Entry 7E93 (electron microscopy, 6.54 A resolution (low resolution: residue-level contacts below are approximate; hydrogen-bond / salt-bridge calls are withheld)); this record covers chains H and J of the 22 polymer chains in the assembly.

== Chain H ==
Name: Trafficking protein particle complex subunit 20
Organism: Saccharomyces cerevisiae (strain ATCC 204508 / S288c)
UniProtKB: P38334 (TRS20_YEAST); residues 1-175 here = UniProt positions 1-175
Chain sequence (175 residues; numbered 1 to 175; the number before each row is that of its first residue):
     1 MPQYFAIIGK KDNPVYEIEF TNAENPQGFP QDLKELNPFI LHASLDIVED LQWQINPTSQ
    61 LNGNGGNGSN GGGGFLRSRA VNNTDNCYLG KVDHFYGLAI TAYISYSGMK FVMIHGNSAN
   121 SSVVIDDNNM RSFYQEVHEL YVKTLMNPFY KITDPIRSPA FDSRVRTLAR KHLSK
Unresolved in the structure: 1, 58-83, 174-175

== Chain J ==
Name: Trafficking protein particle complex II-specific subunit 120
Organism: Saccharomyces cerevisiae (strain ATCC 204508 / S288c)
UniProtKB: Q04183 (TR120_YEAST); residue numbers follow UniProt; this construct covers 1-1289
Chain sequence (1289 residues; each row starts with the number of its first residue):
     1 MNILKHFPSY VGPSKIRTLV IPIGHWTRKE FNNAVQKLSE FNEIHLSDVT PIDSPIFTPQ
    61 GFPHGKLFFD FLTIDHDDAL ELFLYDFEPF RKTFVIIGLV NDYSDPLTNL NFMKEKYPTL
   121 ISPNLVYASS TPTKELEQTI DTMENVFASS PDMQKNIETI MCDIARNFLT ALNSYYSSYK
   181 HVTLRSPGAI GGNAVLKTTL IRQNSYTSSS SSTPMSAVQS SVSSSSKAGS VTTASKRLSS
   241 FEMTTNSLKR SASLKLATTL STSENRSQQK SLGRQMKILG NFQLLAGRYV DALNSFVDAI
   301 TTLYKVRDYL WLGSALDGIS ICFLLLSYLG LSYQIPQIVS LICPVEKLNF ESSSTGISPV
   361 DSNSKATAST TASSTPRNSI SIAAMQSPRN SIMSLSAPAL NIDVENINLP LLIKCISDKV
   421 LYYYDLSLMH NSEYAPQVVY CEFLLKTLTF MTSCYKSSEF SKDVLDNIVK NQHRALSDIP
   481 NSPMFPRFEV YFYSNKLFEL QLKEMQVEAQ IKIYSTMAEV YRLLGYKRKQ LFVLRLLMVA
   541 LLATPNKIAW HPDYRTLIDT IIELLNINES EAKINVDDPS QSTWLILQKK ILQLCIKVSR
   601 KINDFEYVAK FSSILITKYT HLLNQSEQDA LFKEYIQPSI TNESITSYWD PFILREVVIN
   661 RILDSDPTSN EIPLESDVSS LESLENRQKT QDINPQEVFN PFKRVQPTSF VSNNSTKVPI
   721 LVFLVGDKAE FTCRVQNPFK FDFTINDIQL DEEISEFCEI DRKAVSYSGP YNVKAESIRS
   781 ITLPLIIKKP TYKKIYEISC LKISILKLPL QKFDIINDSR RSNPVEEEAE YSKCIYGKLK
   841 IKILPEQPQL ELLSTSKMTR NSWMMLDGTK TDFHITVRNK SLSCAINHIK IIPMNNIEQM
   901 LKPDYWKKMP PDDLYIMEKQ LDWLSKSCVR IIKLPTVIKP NETITFDLEL DNTAVPFNFT
   961 GFDLLIEYGM SATDESCIYL KKLSIPYEVT LRRTIEVPSM DIIPLNELFS SQVENVDWIE
  1021 YVMSKIRAES NLHSRDFILL LLDFRNSWID GIKLNVQFED FTSNEYHVEA SHTSRIIVPI
  1081 KKIDYKKYNF ENTPIPRIFP GRQFIQSGLN EEQTIEMRQK FWCREHIISK LKCNWKLTTD
  1141 QSVTGSVDFN KFIEKFDHKM VYTIYPGRLF YGVQLLLDEP KVKVGEIINL KIITEPTSTC
  1201 RRKQNSTVNF LDIVIFDSKT SKILPRSNRR ILYNGSLTKP ISTTKVSEIN LEIIPIEKGR
  1261 YEFSVCISKS NNQDGIIQFD SENVILSVI
Unresolved in the structure: 1-265, 329-376, 569-581, 674-728, 831-856, 935-943
Construct notes: conflict F1099 (Tyr in Q04183)
Curated features (UniProtKB/Swiss-Prot):
  - modified residue (Phosphoserine): S379, S387

== How chain H and chain J interact ==
Residue-residue contacts (34; chain H residue first):
  K11(H) with S582(J); T583(J)
  D12(H) with W584(J)
  P14(H) with W584(J)
  K34(H) with K590(J)
  E35(H) with R535(J)
  N37(H) with K590(J)
  P38(H) with W584(J); L587(J)
  F39(H) with F532(J); R535(J); L587(J)
  H42(H) with R528(J); W584(J); L587(J)
  A43(H) with R528(J); K529(J)
  L45(H) with R528(J)
  D46(H) with Y526(J); K527(J); R528(J); K529(J)
  I47(H) with F492(J)
  E49(H) with R528(J)
  D50(H) with Y526(J)
  L51(H) with Y493(J)
  D93(H) with F492(J); K496(J)
  H94(H) with K496(J)
  Y96(H) with N495(J); K496(J); L497(J); F498(J); E499(J)
Also at the interface, not in a pair above, chain H (24 interface residues in all): I8, N13, I40, L41, V92

== Overview ==
Chain H and chain J form an interface of 24 and 18 residues respectively.
Here chain H is Trafficking protein particle complex subunit 20 and chain J is Trafficking protein particle
complex II-specific subunit 120, both from Saccharomyces cerevisiae (strain ATCC 204508 / S288c). Entry 7E93
(Intact TRAPPII (state III)) was determined by electron microscopy together with 7E2C, 7E2D, 7E8S, 7E8T, 7E94
and 7EA3 from the same study.
